Entry 6PD2 (X-ray diffraction, 1.95 A resolution); this record covers chains A and C.

Chain A (and C):
Protein: Nucleotidyl transferase/aminotransferase, class V
Source organism: Treponema denticola (strain ATCC 35405 / CIP 103919 / DSM 14222)
Notes: chain C of this document is another copy of the same molecule, construct and numbering; everything in this record applies to it too
Reference sequence: Q73MU2 (Q73MU2_TREDE); residues 1-616 here = UniProt positions 1-616
Amino-acid sequence (624 residues; each row starts with the number of its first residue):
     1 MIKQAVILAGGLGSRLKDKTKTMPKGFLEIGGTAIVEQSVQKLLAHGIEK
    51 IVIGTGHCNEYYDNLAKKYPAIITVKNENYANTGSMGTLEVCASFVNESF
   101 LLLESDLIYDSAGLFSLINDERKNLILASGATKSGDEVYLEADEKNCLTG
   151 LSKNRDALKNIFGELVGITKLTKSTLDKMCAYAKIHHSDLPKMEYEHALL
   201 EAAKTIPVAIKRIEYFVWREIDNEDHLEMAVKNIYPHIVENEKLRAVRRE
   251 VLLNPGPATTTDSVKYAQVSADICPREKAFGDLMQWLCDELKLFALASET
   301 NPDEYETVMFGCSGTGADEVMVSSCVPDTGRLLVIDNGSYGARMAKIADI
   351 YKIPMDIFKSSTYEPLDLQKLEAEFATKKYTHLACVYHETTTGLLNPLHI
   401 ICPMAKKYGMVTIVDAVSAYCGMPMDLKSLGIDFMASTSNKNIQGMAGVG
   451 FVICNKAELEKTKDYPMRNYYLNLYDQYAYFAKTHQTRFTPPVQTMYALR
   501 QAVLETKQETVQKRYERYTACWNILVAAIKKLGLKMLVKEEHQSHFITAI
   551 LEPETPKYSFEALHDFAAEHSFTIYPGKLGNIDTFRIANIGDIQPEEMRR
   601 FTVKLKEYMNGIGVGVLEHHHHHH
Unresolved in the structure: 616-624 (chain C: 617-624)
Sequence notes: expression tag (617-624)
Metal / ion sites: Mg2+ site 1: Asp106, Glu220, Asp222 (together with 0RC); Mg2+ site 2: Asp136, Glu220, Asp222 (together with 0RC)
Small-molecule neighbours:
  - 0RC (5'-O-[(S)-{[(R)-(2-aminoethyl)(hydroxy)phosphoryl]oxy}(hydroxy)phosphoryl]cytidine): Leu8, Ala9, Gly10, Gly11, Arg15, Lys25, Asn77, Tyr80, Thr83, Gly84, Ser85, Thr88, Glu104, Ser105, Asp106, Asp136, Val138, Lys153, Leu165, Glu194, Glu196, Glu220, Asp222
  - pyridoxal phosphate (PLP): Ser313, Gly314, Thr315, Asp318, Tyr340, Arg343, Val386, His388, Thr390, Asp415, Val417, Ser418, Thr438, Lys441
Swiss-Prot annotation at these positions:
  - binding site (CMP-(2-aminoethyl)phosphonate): Leu8, Gly10, Gly11, Lys25, Thr83, Thr88, Glu104, Ser105, Asp136, Lys153, Glu196
  - binding site (Mg(2+)): Asp106, Asp136, Glu220, Asp222
  - binding site (pyridoxal 5'-phosphate): Ser313, Gly314, Thr315, Thr390, Lys441, Thr490
  - mutagenesis: Arg15 (R15A: Strong decrease in cytidylyltransferase activity), Lys25 (K25A: Almost loss of cytidylyltransferase activity), Lys153 (K153A: Strong decrease in cytidylyltransferase activity)
What the authors report for this chain:
  - binding site for 0RC: Lys25, Glu104, Lys153, Glu196
  - binding site for phosphate ion: Arg15
  - catalytic residues: Lys25
  - catalytic residues: Lys153 (proposed by the authors, not directly observed)
  - mutagenesis - R15A (<10% of wildtype), K25A (<10% of wildtype), K153A (<10% of wildtype): decreased catalytic activity

Interface between chain A and chain C:
Pairs across the interface (134; chain A residue first):
  Phe115(A) with Leu244(C); Arg245(C); Ala246(C); Tyr266(C)
  Asn119(A) with Ala246(C); Val247(C); Arg248(C), hydrogen bond (side chain-backbone)
  Glu121(A) with Arg248(C)
  Lys211(A) with Lys243(C)
  Arg212(A) with Glu240(C)
  Ile213(A) with Glu240(C); Leu244(C), hydrophobic
  Glu214(A) with Glu240(C), hydrogen bond (backbone-side chain)
  Tyr215(A) with Asn233(C), hydrogen bond; His237(C); Glu240(C), hydrogen bond (backbone-side chain)
  Asn233(A) with Tyr215(C)
  His237(A) with Tyr215(C)
  Glu240(A) with Arg212(C); Ile213(C); Glu214(C), hydrogen bond (side chain-backbone); Tyr215(C), hydrogen bond (side chain-backbone)
  Leu244(A) with Phe115(C); Ser116(C); Ile213(C), hydrophobic
  Arg245(A) with Phe115(C)
  Ala246(A) with Phe115(C); Asn119(C)
  Val247(A) with Asn119(C); Val269(C), hydrophobic; Ser270(C); Ala271(C)
  Arg248(A) with Asn119(C), hydrogen bond (backbone-side chain); Glu121(C), salt bridge; Ala271(C)
  Glu250(A) with Asp272(C)
  Leu252(A) with Asp272(C); Ile273(C)
  Asn254(A) with Cys274(C)
  Pro257(A) with Ile273(C); Pro275(C); Thr490(C)
  Ala258(A) with Asp272(C)
  Thr259(A) with Asp272(C)
  Thr260(A) with Asp272(C), hydrogen bond
  Lys265(A) with Val269(C); Ser270(C); Asp272(C), salt bridge
  Tyr266(A) with Phe115(C); Val269(C), hydrophobic
  Gln268(A) with Gln268(C), hydrogen bond (side chain-backbone); Gln494(C)
  Val269(A) with Val247(C), hydrophobic; Tyr266(C), hydrophobic; Val269(C), hydrophobic
  Ser270(A) with Val247(C); Lys265(C)
  Ala271(A) with Val247(C); Arg248(C)
  Asp272(A) with Glu250(C); Leu252(C); Ala258(C); Thr259(C); Thr260(C), hydrogen bond; Lys265(C), salt bridge
  Ile273(A) with Leu252(C)
  Cys274(A) with Asn254(C); Thr573(C); Tyr575(C), hydrophobic
  Pro275(A) with Pro257(C)
  Arg276(A) with Tyr575(C), hydrogen bond
  Glu277(A) with His564(C), salt bridge; Thr573(C)
  Gly311(A) with Gly311(C); Cys312(C)
  Cys312(A) with Gly311(C); Tyr471(C)
  Ser313(A) with Tyr471(C), hydrogen bond (backbone-side chain); Phe489(C); Thr490(C)
  Thr315(A) with Phe489(C)
  Gly316(A) with Tyr471(C)
  Glu319(A) with Asn469(C); Tyr470(C), hydrogen bond (side chain-backbone); Tyr471(C), hydrogen bond (side chain-backbone)
  Arg343(A) with Tyr470(C); Phe489(C)
  Lys346(A) with Tyr470(C)
  Ile347(A) with Tyr470(C), hydrophobic
  Ile350(A) with Met467(C); Arg468(C); Asn469(C); Tyr470(C), hydrophobic
  Tyr351(A) with Arg468(C); Asn469(C)
  Asn440(A) with Thr490(C)
  Met446(A) with Gln494(C)
  Ala447(A) with Thr490(C); Pro491(C); Pro492(C); Gln494(C)
  Met467(A) with Ile350(C)
  Arg468(A) with Ile350(C); Tyr351(C)
  Asn469(A) with Glu319(C); Ile350(C); Tyr351(C)
  Tyr470(A) with Glu319(C), hydrogen bond (backbone-side chain); Arg343(C); Lys346(C); Ile347(C), hydrophobic; Ile350(C), hydrophobic
  Tyr471(A) with Cys312(C); Ser313(C), hydrogen bond (side chain-backbone); Gly316(C); Glu319(C), hydrogen bond (backbone-side chain)
  Phe489(A) with Ser313(C); Thr315(C); Arg343(C)
  Thr490(A) with Pro257(C); Ser313(C); Asn440(C); Ala447(C)
  Pro491(A) with Ala447(C)
  Pro492(A) with Ala447(C)
  Gln494(A) with Gln268(C); Met446(C)
  Thr495(A) with Thr495(C)
  His564(A) with Glu277(C), salt bridge
  Ser571(A) with Glu121(C)
  Thr573(A) with Cys274(C); Glu277(C)
  Tyr575(A) with Cys274(C), hydrophobic; Arg276(C)
Interface residues without a listed pair, chain A (72 interface residues in all): Ser116, Asp120, Phe216, Gly256, Gly448, Leu472, Val493, Ile574
Interface residues without a listed pair, chain C (71 interface residues in all): Asp120, Phe216, Gly256, Gly448, Leu472, Val493, Ser571

Summary:
The interface between chain A and chain C involves 72 residues on one side and 71 on the other; the contacts
include 17 hydrogen bonds and 5 salt bridges. Among the polar pairs are Arg248(A)-Glu121(C),
Lys265(A)-Asp272(C) and Glu277(A)-His564(C). The paper reports catalytic residues Lys25(A) and Lys153(A);
R15A, K25A and K153A of chain A reduce catalytic activity.
Both chains are Nucleotidyl transferase/aminotransferase, class V (Treponema denticola (strain ATCC 35405 /
CIP 103919 / DSM 14222)). Entry 6PD2 (PntC-AEPT: fusion protein of phosphonate-specific cytidylyltransferase
and 2-aminoethylphosphonate (AEP) transaminase from Treponema denticola in complex with ...) was determined by
X-ray diffraction together with 6PD1 from the same study.
